8IXK - chains R and A of the 25 polymer chains in the assembly; structure by electron microscopy, 3.30 A resolution.

# Chain R (and A)
Protein: Attachment protein G3P
Organism: Inovirus M13
Notes: chain A of this document is another copy of the same molecule, construct and numbering; everything in this record applies to it too
Reference sequence: P69168 (G3P_BPM13); residues 1-406 here correspond to UniProt positions 19-424 (UniProt number = residue number + 18)
Chain sequence (406 residues; row label = number of the first residue in the row):
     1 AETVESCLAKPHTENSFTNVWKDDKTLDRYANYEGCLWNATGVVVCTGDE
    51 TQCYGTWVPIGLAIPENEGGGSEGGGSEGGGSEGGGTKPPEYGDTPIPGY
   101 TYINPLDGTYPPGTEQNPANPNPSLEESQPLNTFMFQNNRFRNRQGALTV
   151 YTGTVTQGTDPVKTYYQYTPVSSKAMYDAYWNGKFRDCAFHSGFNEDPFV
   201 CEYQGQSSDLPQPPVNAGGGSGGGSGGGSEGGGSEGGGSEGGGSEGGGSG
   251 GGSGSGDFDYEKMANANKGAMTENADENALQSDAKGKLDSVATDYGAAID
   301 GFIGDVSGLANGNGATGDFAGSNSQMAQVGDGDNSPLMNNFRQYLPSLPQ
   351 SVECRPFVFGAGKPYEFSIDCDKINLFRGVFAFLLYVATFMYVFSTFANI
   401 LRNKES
Not modelled in the structure: 1-261
Sequence notes: conflict Gly-360 (Ser378 in P69168)
Curated features (UniProtKB/Swiss-Prot):
  - region: Glu-68 to Gly-86 (G1 (Gly-rich linker)), Thr-87 to Pro-123 (Hinge), Gly-218 to Gly-256 (G2 (Gly-rich linker)), Glu-235 to Ser-244 (Not essential for gene 3 function)
Reported in the primary citation:
  - self-association interface (contacts with another copy of this molecule); pairs are residue here / residue on that copy: Ile-400/Arg-402 (hydrogen bond), Tyr-386

# How chain R and chain A interact
Pairs across the interface - 29 pairs, chain R then chain A:
  Met-263(R) / Met-263(A)  hydrophobic
  Ala-266(R) / Ala-264(A)
  Asn-267(R) / Asn-267(A)  hydrogen bond
  Ala-270(R) / Ala-264(A)
  Ala-270(R) / Lys-268(A)
  Met-271(R) / Asn-267(A)
  Met-338(R) / Phe-397(A)  hydrophobic
  Met-338(R) / Ala-398(A)  hydrophobic
  Phe-341(R) / Phe-390(A)
  Phe-341(R) / Val-393(A)  hydrophobic
  Phe-341(R) / Phe-394(A)  hydrophobic
  Phe-341(R) / Phe-397(A)  hydrophobic
  Tyr-344(R) / Tyr-386(A)  hydrogen bond (backbone-side chain)
  Tyr-344(R) / Phe-390(A)
  Leu-345(R) / Phe-390(A)  hydrophobic
  Pro-346(R) / Val-387(A)  hydrophobic
  Pro-346(R) / Phe-390(A)
  Leu-348(R) / Phe-383(A)  hydrophobic
  Asn-399(R) / Arg-402(A)
  Ile-400(R) / Arg-402(A)  hydrogen bond (backbone-side chain)
  Arg-402(R) / Arg-402(A)  hydrogen bond (backbone-side chain)
  Asn-403(R) / Asn-403(A)
  Asn-403(R) / Lys-404(A)
  Lys-404(R) / Arg-402(A)  hydrogen bond (backbone-side chain)
  Lys-404(R) / Lys-404(A)
  Glu-405(R) / Asn-399(A)
  Glu-405(R) / Lys-404(A)  salt bridge
  Ser-406(R) / Asn-399(A)
  Ser-406(R) / Arg-402(A)  hydrogen bond
Other interface residues (no listed pair), chain R (20 interface residues in all): Leu-337, Ser-347
Other interface residues (no listed pair), chain A (17 interface residues in all): Met-271

# Summary
The interface between chain R and chain A involves 20 residues on one side and 17 on the other, with 6
hydrogen bonds and 1 salt bridge. Polar contacts include Glu-405(R)/Lys-404(A), Asn-267(R)/Asn-267(A) and
Tyr-344(R)/Tyr-386(A). From the paper: a self-association interface involving Tyr-386(R), Ile-400(R) and
Arg-402(R).
Both chains are Attachment protein G3P (Inovirus M13). Entry 8IXK (bottom segment of the bacteriophage M13
mini variant) was determined by electron microscopy together with 8IXL, 8IXJ and 8JWT from the same study.
